PDB entry 3DFI | X-ray diffraction, 2.10 A resolution | chain A

[Chain A]
Protein: Pseudoaglycone deacetylase Dbv21
From: Actinoplanes teichomyceticus
Reference sequence: Q7WZ70 (Q7WZ70_9ACTO); numbering as in UniProt (aligned over 1-270)
Amino-acid sequence (270 residues; row label = number of the first residue in the row):
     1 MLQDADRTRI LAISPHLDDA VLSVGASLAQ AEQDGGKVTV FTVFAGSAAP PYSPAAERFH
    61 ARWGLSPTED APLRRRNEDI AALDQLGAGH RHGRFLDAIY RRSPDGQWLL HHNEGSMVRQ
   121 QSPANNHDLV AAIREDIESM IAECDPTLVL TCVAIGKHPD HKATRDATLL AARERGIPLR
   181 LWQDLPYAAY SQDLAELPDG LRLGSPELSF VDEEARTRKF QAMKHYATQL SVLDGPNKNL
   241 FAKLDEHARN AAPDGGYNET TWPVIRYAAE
Unresolved in the structure: 1-5, 102-124
Metal / ion sites: Zn2+: His16, His161

[Overview]
The Zn2+ site is built by His16 and His161.
Chain A is Pseudoaglycone deacetylase Dbv21 (Actinoplanes teichomyceticus); the structure, The crystal
structure of antimicrobial reagent A40926 pseudoaglycone deacetylase Dbv21, was determined by X-ray
diffraction (same publication as 3DFF, 3DFK and 3DFM).
